PDB entry 7PBQ | electron microscopy, 3.10 A resolution | chains D and G of the 9 polymer chains in the assembly

Chain D:
Protein: Holliday junction ATP-dependent DNA helicase RuvB
Source organism: Streptococcus thermophilus
Notes: EC 3.6.4.12
UniProtKB: A0A2U2MES7 (A0A2U2MES7_STRTR); residue numbers follow UniProt; this construct covers 19-333
Amino-acid sequence (315 residues; row label = number of the first residue in the row):
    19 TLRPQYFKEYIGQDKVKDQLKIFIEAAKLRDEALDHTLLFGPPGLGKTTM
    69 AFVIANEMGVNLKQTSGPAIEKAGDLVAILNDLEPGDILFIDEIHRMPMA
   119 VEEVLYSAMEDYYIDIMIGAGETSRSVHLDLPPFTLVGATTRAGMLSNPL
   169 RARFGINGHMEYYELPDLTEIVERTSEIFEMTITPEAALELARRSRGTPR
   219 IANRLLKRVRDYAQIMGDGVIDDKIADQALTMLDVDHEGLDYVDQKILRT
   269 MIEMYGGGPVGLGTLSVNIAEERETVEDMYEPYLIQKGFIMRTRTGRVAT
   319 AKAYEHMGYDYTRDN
Not modelled in the structure: 332-333
Ion coordination: Mg2+: Thr66 (together with ATP-gamma-S)
Small-molecule neighbours: ATP-gamma-S: Leu20, Arg21, Pro22, Tyr28, Ile29, Pro61, Gly62, Leu63, Gly64, Lys65, Thr66, Thr67, Tyr181, Ile189, Pro217, Arg218, Asn221

Chain G:
Protein: Holliday junction ATP-dependent DNA helicase RuvA
Source organism: Salmonella typhimurium
Notes: EC 3.6.4.12
UniProtKB: A0A0M0QTS9 (A0A0M0QTS9_SALTM); residues 156-203 here = UniProt positions 156-203
Amino-acid sequence (48 residues; numbered 156 to 203; the number before each row is that of its first residue):
   156 SEDAEQEAVAALVALGYKPQEASRMVSKIARPDASSETLIRDALRAAL

Chain D / chain G interface:
Pairs across the interface (16):
  Ala91(D) - Leu170(G)
  Gly92(D) - Leu170(G)
  Gly92(D) - Tyr172(G)
  Val95(D) - Leu199(G)  hydrophobic
  Ala96(D) - Leu199(G)
  Ala96(D) - Leu203(G)
  Asn99(D) - Arg196(G)
  Asp100(D) - Leu203(G)
  Ile134(D) - Ala169(G)  hydrophobic
  Ile134(D) - Leu170(G)  hydrophobic
  Ile136(D) - Ala165(G)
  Ile136(D) - Ala166(G)  hydrophobic
  Ile136(D) - Ala169(G)  hydrophobic
  Arg143(D) - Glu162(G)  salt bridge
  His146(D) - Glu192(G)
  Asp148(D) - Arg196(G)  hydrogen bond (backbone-side chain)
Interface residues without a listed pair, chain D (17 interface residues in all): Lys90, Asp93, Ile97, Met135, Val145, Leu147
Interface residues without a listed pair, chain G (11 interface residues in all): Ile195

Overview:
Chain D and chain G form an interface of 17 and 11 residues respectively, with 1 hydrogen bond and 1 salt
bridge. Polar pairs include Arg143(D)-Glu162(G) and Asp148(D)-Arg196(G). Bound to chain D: ATP-gamma-S.
Here chain D is Holliday junction ATP-dependent DNA helicase RuvB (Streptococcus thermophilus) and chain G is
Holliday junction ATP-dependent DNA helicase RuvA (Salmonella typhimurium). Entry 7PBQ (RuvAB branch migration
motor complexed to the Holliday junction - RuvB AAA+ state s0+A [t2 dataset]) was determined by electron
microscopy together with 7PBL, 7PBM, 7PBN, 7PBO, 7PBP, 7PBR and 3 further entries from the same study.
